PDB entry 8PDP | electron microscopy, 2.90 A resolution | chains A and E of the 3 polymer chains in the assembly

[Chain A]
Name: Nucleoprotein
From: Human metapneumovirus (strain CAN97-83)
UniProt: Q6WBA1 (NCAP_HMPVC); numbering as in UniProt (aligned over 1-394)
Sequence (394 residues; row label = number of the first residue in the row):
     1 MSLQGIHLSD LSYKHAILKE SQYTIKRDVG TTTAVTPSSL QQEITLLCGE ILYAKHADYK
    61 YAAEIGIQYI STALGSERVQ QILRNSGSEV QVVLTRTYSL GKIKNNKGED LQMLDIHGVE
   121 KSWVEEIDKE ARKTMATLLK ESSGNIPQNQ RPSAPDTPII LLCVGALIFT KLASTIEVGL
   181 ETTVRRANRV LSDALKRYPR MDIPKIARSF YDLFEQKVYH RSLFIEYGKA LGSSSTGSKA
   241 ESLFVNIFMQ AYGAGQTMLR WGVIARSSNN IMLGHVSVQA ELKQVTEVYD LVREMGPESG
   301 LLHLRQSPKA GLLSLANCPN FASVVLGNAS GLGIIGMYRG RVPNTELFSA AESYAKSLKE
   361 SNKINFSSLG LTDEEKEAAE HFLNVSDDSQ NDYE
Disordered / not traced: 144-145, 366-394
Construct notes: variant Ile103 (Val in Q6WBA1), His220 (Tyr in Q6WBA1)
Reported in the primary citation:
  - mutagenesis - L111E: decreased signaling

[Chain E]
Molecule: 7-nt RNA strand
From: Escherichia coli
Sequence (7 nucleotides; each row starts with the number of its first residue):
    71 CCCCCCC

[Chain A / chain E interface]
Residue-residue contacts (32; chain A residue first):
  Lys171(A) with C75(E), salt bridge to the phosphate; C76(E), salt bridge to the phosphate
  Ala173(A) with C73(E), hydrogen bond to the sugar; C74(E), sugar contact
  Ser174(A) with C74(E), phosphate contact; C75(E), hydrogen bond to the phosphate
  Val178(A) with C75(E), phosphate contact
  Thr182(A) with C76(E), phosphate contact; C77(E), phosphate contact
  Arg185(A) with C76(E), salt bridge to the phosphate; C77(E), salt bridge to the phosphate
  Arg186(A) with C77(E), phosphate contact
  Arg189(A) with C77(E), salt bridge to the phosphate
  Gln250(A) with C77(E), base contact
  Gly255(A) with C73(E), sugar contact; C74(E), phosphate contact
  Gln256(A) with C74(E), phosphate contact
  Thr257(A) with C74(E), hydrogen bond to the phosphate; C75(E), base contact
  Trp261(A) with C75(E), base contact
  His303(A) with C72(E), sugar contact
  Ser314(A) with C72(E), hydrogen bond to the phosphate; C73(E), hydrogen bond to the phosphate
  Ala316(A) with C72(E), phosphate contact
  Ile334(A) with C75(E), base contact
  Ile335(A) with C75(E), sugar contact
  Gly336(A) with C75(E), sugar contact
  Met337(A) with C75(E), sugar contact
  Tyr338(A) with C74(E), hydrogen bond to the phosphate; C75(E), hydrogen bond to the sugar
  Arg339(A) with C74(E), hydrogen bond to the sugar
  Gly340(A) with C74(E), base contact
Interface residues without a listed pair, chain A (26 interface residues in all): Met258, Leu315, Arg341

[Overview]
26 residues of chain A face 6 of chain E across their interface; the contacts include 8 hydrogen bonds and 5
salt bridges. Polar contacts include Ala173(A)-C73(E), Tyr338(A)-C75(E) and Arg339(A)-C74(E). The paper
reports that L111E of chain A reduces signaling.
Chain A is Nucleoprotein (Human metapneumovirus (strain CAN97-83)) and chain E is a 7-nt RNA strand
(Escherichia coli); the structure, 10-mer ring of HMPV N-RNA bound to the C-terminal region of P, was
determined by electron microscopy together with 8PDL, 8PDM, 8PDN, 8PDO, 8PDQ, 8PDR and 8PDS from the same
study.
